Entry 6A5P (electron microscopy, 7.00 A resolution (low resolution: residue-level contacts below are approximate; hydrogen-bond / salt-bridge calls are withheld)); this record covers chains A and T of the 23 polymer chains in the assembly.

== Chain A ==
Molecule: DNA-directed RNA polymerase subunit
From: Komagataella phaffii (strain GS115 / ATCC 20864)
Notes: EC 2.7.7.6
UniProtKB: C4R4Y0 (C4R4Y0_KOMPG); residues 1-1743 here = UniProt positions 1-1743
Sequence (1743 residues; row label = number of the first residue in the row):
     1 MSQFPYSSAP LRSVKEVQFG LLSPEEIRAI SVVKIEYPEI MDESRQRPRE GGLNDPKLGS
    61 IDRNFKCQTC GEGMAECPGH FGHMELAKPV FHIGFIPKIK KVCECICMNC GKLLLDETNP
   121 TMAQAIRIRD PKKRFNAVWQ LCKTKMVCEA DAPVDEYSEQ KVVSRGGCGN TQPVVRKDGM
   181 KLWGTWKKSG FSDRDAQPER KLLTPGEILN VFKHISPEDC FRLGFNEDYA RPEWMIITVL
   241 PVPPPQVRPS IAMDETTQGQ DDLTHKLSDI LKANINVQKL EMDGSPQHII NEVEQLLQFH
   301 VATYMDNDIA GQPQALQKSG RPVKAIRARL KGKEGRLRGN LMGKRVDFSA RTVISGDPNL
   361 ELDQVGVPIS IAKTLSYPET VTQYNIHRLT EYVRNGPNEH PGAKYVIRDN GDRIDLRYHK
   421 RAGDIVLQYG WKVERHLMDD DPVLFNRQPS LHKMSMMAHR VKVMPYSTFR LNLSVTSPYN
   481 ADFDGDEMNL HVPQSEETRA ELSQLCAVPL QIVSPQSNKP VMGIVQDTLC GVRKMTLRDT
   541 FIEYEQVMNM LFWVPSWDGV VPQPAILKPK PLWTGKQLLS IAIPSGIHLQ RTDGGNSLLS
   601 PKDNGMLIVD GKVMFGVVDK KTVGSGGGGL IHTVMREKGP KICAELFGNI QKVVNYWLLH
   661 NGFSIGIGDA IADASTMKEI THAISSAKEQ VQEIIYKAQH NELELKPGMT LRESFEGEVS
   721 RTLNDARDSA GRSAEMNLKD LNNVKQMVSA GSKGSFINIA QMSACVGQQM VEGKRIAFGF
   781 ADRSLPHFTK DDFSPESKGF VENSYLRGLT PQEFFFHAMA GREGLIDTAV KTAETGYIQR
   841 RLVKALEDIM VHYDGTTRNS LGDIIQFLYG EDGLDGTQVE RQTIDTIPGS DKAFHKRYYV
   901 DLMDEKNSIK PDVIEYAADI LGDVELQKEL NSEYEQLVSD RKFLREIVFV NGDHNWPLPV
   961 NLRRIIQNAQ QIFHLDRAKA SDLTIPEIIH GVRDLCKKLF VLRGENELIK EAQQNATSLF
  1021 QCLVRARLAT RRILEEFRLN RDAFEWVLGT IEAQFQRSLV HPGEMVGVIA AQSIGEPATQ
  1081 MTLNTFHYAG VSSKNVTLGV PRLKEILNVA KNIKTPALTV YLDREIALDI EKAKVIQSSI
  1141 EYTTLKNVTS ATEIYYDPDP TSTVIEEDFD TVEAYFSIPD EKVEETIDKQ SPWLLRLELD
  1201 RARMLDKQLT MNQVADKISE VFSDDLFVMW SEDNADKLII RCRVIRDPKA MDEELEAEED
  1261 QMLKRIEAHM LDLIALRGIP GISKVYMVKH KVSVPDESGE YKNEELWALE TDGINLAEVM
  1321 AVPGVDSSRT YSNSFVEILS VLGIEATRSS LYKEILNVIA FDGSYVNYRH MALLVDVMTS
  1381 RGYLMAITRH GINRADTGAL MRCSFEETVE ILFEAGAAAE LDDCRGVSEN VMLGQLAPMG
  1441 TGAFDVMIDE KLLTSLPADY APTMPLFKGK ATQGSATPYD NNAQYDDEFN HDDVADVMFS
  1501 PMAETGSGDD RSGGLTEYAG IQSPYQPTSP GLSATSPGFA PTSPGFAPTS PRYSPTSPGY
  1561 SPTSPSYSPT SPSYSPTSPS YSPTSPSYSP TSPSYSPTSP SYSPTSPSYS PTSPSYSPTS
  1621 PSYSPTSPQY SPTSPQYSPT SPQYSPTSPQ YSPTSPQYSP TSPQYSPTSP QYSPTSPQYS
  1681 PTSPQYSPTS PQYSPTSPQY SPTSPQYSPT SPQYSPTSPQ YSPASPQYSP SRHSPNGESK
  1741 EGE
Unresolved in the structure: 1, 154-160, 190-193, 1082-1094, 1178-1189, 1246-1257, 1458-1743
Ion coordination: Zn2+ site 1: Cys67, Cys70, Cys77, His80; Zn2+ site 2: Cys107, Cys148; Mg2+: Asp482, Asp484 (shared with 1 residue of chain P)

== Chain T ==
Molecule: 198-nt DNA strand
Sequence (198 nucleotides; numbered -72 to 125; the number before each row is that of its first residue; numbers below 1 keep their minus sign (DA-72 is residue -72)):
   -72 ATCAGAATCC CGGTGCCGAG GCCGCTCAAT TGGTCGTAGA CAGCTCTAGC ACCGCTTAAA
   -12 CGCACGTACG CGCTGTCCCC CGCGTTTTAA CCGCCAAGGG GATTACACCC AAGACACCAG
    48 GCACGAGACA GAAAAAAACA ACGAAAACGG CCACCACCCA AACACACCAA ACACAAGAGC
   108 TAATTGACTG ACGTAAGC
Unresolved in the structure: 96-125

== Chain A / chain T interface ==
Contacting residue pairs (19):
  Asp195(A) with DT-16(T)
  Ala310(A) with DA71(T); DA72(T)
  Lys318(A) with DC86(T)
  Arg327(A) with DA73(T)
  Lys333(A) with DG77(T)
  Arg338(A) with DG77(T)
  Arg345(A) with DC79(T)
  Arg351(A) with DC79(T)
  Gln448(A) with DC78(T)
  Thr832(A) with DG76(T)
  Ala833(A) with DG76(T)
  Tyr837(A) with DA74(T); DC75(T)
  Glu1406(A) with DA74(T)
  Glu1407(A) with DA73(T); DA74(T)
  Glu1410(A) with DA72(T); DA73(T)
Other interface residues (no listed pair), chain A (20 interface residues in all): Lys331, Glu487, Gly836, Arg1389, Phe1405

== Overview ==
The interface between chain A and chain T involves 20 residues on one side and 11 on the other. Cys67(A),
Cys70(A), Cys77(A) and His80(A) form the Zn2+ site 1. Cys107(A) and Cys148(A) coordinate Zn2+ site 2.
Chain A is DNA-directed RNA polymerase subunit (Komagataella phaffii (strain GS115 / ATCC 20864)) and chain T
is a 198-nt DNA strand; the structure, RNA polymerase II elongation complex stalled at SHL(-5) of the
nucleosome, was determined by electron microscopy (same publication as 6A5L, 6A5O, 6A5R, 6A5T, 6A5U and 6INQ).
